Entry 1TW8 (X-ray diffraction, 2.80 A resolution); this record covers chains A and B of the 4 polymer chains in the assembly.

[Chain A (and B)]
Name: Hinc II endonuclease
From: Haemophilus influenzae
Notes: EC 3.1.21.4; chain B of this document is another copy of the same molecule, construct and numbering; everything in this record applies to it too
UniProtKB: E1B6R0 (E1B6R0_HAEIF); residue numbers follow UniProt; this construct covers 2-258
Chain sequence (257 residues; each row starts with the number of its first residue):
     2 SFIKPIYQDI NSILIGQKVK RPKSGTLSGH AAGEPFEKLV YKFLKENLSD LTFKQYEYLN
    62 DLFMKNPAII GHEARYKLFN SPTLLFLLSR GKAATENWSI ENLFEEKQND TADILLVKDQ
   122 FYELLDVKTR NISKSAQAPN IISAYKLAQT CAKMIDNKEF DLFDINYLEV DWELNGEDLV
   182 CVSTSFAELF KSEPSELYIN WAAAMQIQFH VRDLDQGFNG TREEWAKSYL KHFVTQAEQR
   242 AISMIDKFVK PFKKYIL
Ion coordination: Ca2+: Asp114, Asp127, Val128 (shared with 1 residue of chain F); Na+: Asp127, Lys129, Ile142 (shared with 1 residue of chain F)

[Interface between chain A and chain B]
Residue-residue contacts (58):
  Ser25(A) with Pro36(B); Lys39(B)
  Gly26(A) with Lys39(B)
  Thr27(A) with His31(B); Glu35(B); Lys39(B), hydrogen bond; Glu107(B)
  Ser29(A) with His31(B); Gln109(B), hydrogen bond
  Gly30(A) with His31(B)
  His31(A) with Ser29(B); Gly30(B); Ala32(B)
  Ala32(A) with Ala32(B)
  Pro36(A) with Lys24(B)
  Glu107(A) with Thr27(B), hydrogen bond
  Gln109(A) with Ser29(B)
  Tyr146(A) with Lys248(B); Phe249(B), hydrophobic
  Ala149(A) with Phe253(B)
  Ala153(A) with Tyr256(B)
  Ile156(A) with Tyr256(B), hydrophobic
  Asp157(A) with Tyr256(B), hydrogen bond
  Ala203(A) with Ala203(B); Ala205(B), hydrogen bond (backbone-backbone); Met206(B), hydrophobic
  Ala205(A) with Ala203(B), hydrogen bond (backbone-backbone)
  Met206(A) with Ala203(B), hydrophobic; Arg241(B); Phe249(B), hydrophobic
  Leu231(A) with Phe253(B), hydrophobic; Tyr256(B), hydrophobic
  Lys232(A) with Ile257(B)
  Phe234(A) with Phe249(B), hydrophobic
  Val235(A) with Val250(B), hydrophobic
  Ala238(A) with Phe249(B)
  Glu239(A) with Lys254(B), salt bridge
  Ala242(A) with Ala242(B)
  Met245(A) with Trp202(B), hydrophobic; Arg241(B)
  Ile246(A) with Ala242(B), hydrophobic
  Lys248(A) with Tyr146(B)
  Phe249(A) with Tyr146(B), hydrophobic; Met206(B), hydrophobic; Phe234(B)
  Val250(A) with Val235(B), hydrophobic; Ala238(B), hydrophobic
  Phe253(A) with Ala149(B); Gln150(B); Leu231(B), hydrophobic; Val235(B), hydrophobic
  Lys254(A) with Glu239(B), salt bridge
  Tyr256(A) with Ala153(B), hydrogen bond (side chain-backbone); Ile156(B), hydrophobic; Asp157(B), hydrogen bond
  Ile257(A) with Lys228(B); Leu231(B); Lys232(B)
Interface residues without a listed pair, chain A (40 interface residues in all): Gln150, Trp202, Ala204, Lys228, Arg241, Lys255
Interface residues without a listed pair, chain B (39 interface residues in all): Ala204, Met245

[Overview]
40 residues of chain A face 39 of chain B across their interface, with 8 hydrogen bonds and 2 salt bridges.
Among the polar pairs are Glu239(A)-Lys254(B), Thr27(A)-Lys39(B) and Ser29(A)-Gln109(B). Asp114(A), Asp127(A)
and Val128(A) form the Ca2+ site.
Both chains are Hinc II endonuclease (Haemophilus influenzae). Entry 1TW8 (HincII bound to Ca2+ and cognate
DNA GTCGAC) was determined by X-ray diffraction.
